4BXX - chains B and C of the 16 polymer chains in the assembly; structure by X-ray diffraction, 3.28 A resolution.

[Chain B]
Protein: DNA-directed RNA polymerase II subunit RPB2
Organism: Saccharomyces cerevisiae
Notes: EC 2.7.7.6
Reference sequence: P08518 (RPB2_YEAST); numbering as in UniProt (aligned over 1-1224)
Amino-acid sequence (1224 residues; each row starts with the number of its first residue):
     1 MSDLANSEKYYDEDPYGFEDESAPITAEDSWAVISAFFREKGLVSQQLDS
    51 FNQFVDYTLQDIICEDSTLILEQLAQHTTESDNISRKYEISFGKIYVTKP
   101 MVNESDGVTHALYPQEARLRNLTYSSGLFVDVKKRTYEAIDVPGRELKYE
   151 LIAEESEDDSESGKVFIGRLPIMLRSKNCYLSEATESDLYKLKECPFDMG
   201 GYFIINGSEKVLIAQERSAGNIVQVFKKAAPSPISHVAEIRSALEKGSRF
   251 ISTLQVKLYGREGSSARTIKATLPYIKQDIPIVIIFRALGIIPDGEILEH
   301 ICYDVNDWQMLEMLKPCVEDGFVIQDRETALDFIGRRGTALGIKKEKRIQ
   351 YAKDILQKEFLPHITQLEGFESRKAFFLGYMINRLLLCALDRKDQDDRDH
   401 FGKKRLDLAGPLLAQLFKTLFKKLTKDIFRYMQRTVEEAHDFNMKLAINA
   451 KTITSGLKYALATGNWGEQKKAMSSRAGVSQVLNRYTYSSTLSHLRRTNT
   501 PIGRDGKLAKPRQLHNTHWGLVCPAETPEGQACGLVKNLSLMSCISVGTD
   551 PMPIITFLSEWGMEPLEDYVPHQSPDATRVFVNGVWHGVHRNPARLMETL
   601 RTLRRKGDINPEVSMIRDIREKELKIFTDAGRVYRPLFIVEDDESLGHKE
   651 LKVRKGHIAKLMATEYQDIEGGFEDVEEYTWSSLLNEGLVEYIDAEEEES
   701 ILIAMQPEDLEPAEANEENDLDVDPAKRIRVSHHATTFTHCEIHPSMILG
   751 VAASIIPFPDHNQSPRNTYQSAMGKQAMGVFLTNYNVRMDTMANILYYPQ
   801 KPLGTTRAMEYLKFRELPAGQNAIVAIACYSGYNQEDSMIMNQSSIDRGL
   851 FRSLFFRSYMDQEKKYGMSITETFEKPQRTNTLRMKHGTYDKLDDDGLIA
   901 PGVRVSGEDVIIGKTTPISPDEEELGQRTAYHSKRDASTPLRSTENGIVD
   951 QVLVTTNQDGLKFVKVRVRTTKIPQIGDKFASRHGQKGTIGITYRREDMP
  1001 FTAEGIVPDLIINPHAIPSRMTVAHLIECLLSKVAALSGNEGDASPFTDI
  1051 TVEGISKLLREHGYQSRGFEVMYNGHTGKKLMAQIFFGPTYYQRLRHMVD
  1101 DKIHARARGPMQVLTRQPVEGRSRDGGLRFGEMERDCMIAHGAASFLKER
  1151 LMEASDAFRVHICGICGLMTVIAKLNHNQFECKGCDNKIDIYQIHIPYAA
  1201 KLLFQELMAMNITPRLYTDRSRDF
Unresolved in the structure: 1-19, 71-89, 135-163, 336-344, 438-445, 468-476, 503-508, 669-677, 716-721, 920-932
Bound ions: Zn2+: Cys1163, Cys1166, Cys1182, Cys1185

[Chain C]
Protein: DNA-directed RNA polymerase II subunit RPB3
Organism: Saccharomyces cerevisiae
Reference sequence: P16370 (RPB3_YEAST); residues 1-318 here = UniProt positions 1-318
Amino-acid sequence (318 residues; each row starts with the number of its first residue):
     1 MSEEGPQVKIREASKDNVDFILSNVDLAMANSLRRVMIAEIPTLAIDSVE
    51 VETNTTVLADEFIAHRLGLIPLQSMDIEQLEYSRDCFCEDHCDKCSVVLT
   101 LQAFGESESTTNVYSKDLVIVSNLMGRNIGHPIIQDKEGNGVLICKLRKG
   151 QELKLTCVAKKGIAKEHAKWGPAAAIEFEYDPWNKLKHTDYWYEQDSAKE
   201 WPQSKNCEYEDPPNEGDPFDYKAQADTFYMNVESVGSIPVDQVVVRGIDT
   251 LQKKVASILLALTQMDQDKVNFASGDNNTASNMLGSNEDVMMTGAEQDPY
   301 SNASQMGNTGSGGYDNAW
Unresolved in the structure: 1-2, 269-318
Bound ions: Zn2+: Cys86, Cys88, Cys92, Cys95

[Interface between chain B and chain C]
Contacting residue pairs (86; chain B residue first):
  Asn786(B) - Val57(C)
  Tyr797(B) - Glu61(C)
  Tyr797(B) - Phe62(C)
  Tyr798(B) - Phe62(C)
  Tyr798(B) - His65(C)
  Tyr798(B) - Arg66(C)  hydrogen bond
  Ser844(B) - Ala168(C)
  Asp847(B) - His65(C)
  Asp847(B) - His167(C)
  Asp847(B) - Ala168(C)  hydrogen bond (side chain-backbone)
  Arg848(B) - His65(C)
  Arg848(B) - Leu69(C)
  Arg848(B) - Ala168(C)
  Gly849(B) - His65(C)
  Arg852(B) - His65(C)  hydrogen bond
  Arg852(B) - His167(C)
  Leu854(B) - Glu61(C)
  Arg969(B) - Ala59(C)
  Arg969(B) - Asp60(C)  salt bridge
  Arg969(B) - Glu61(C)  salt bridge
  Thr970(B) - Glu61(C)
  Thr971(B) - Glu61(C)  hydrogen bond
  Arg995(B) - Ala164(C)
  Arg995(B) - Lys165(C)
  Arg996(B) - Ile38(C)
  Arg996(B) - Ala173(C)  hydrogen bond (side chain-backbone)
  Arg996(B) - Ala174(C)
  Arg996(B) - Ala175(C)
  Glu997(B) - Arg34(C)  hydrogen bond (backbone-side chain)
  Glu997(B) - Arg35(C)
  Glu997(B) - Ile38(C)
  Glu997(B) - Ala39(C)
  Asp998(B) - Arg35(C)  salt bridge
  Met999(B) - Arg34(C)
  Phe1001(B) - Arg34(C)
  Phe1001(B) - Phe178(C)  hydrophobic
  Ala1003(B) - Glu177(C)
  Ala1003(B) - Phe178(C)  hydrogen bond (backbone-backbone)
  Ala1003(B) - Glu179(C)
  Glu1004(B) - Glu177(C)
  Gly1005(B) - Ala175(C)
  Gly1005(B) - Ile176(C)
  Arg1060(B) - Lys199(C)  hydrogen bond (side chain-backbone)
  Arg1060(B) - Pro202(C)
  Gly1063(B) - Pro202(C)
  Tyr1064(B) - Pro202(C)
  Gln1065(B) - Glu200(C)
  Gln1065(B) - Trp201(C)
  Gln1065(B) - Pro202(C)
  Arg1067(B) - Glu194(C)  salt bridge
  Phe1069(B) - Trp192(C)  hydrophobic
  Phe1069(B) - Trp201(C)  hydrophobic
  Glu1070(B) - Trp201(C)
  Val1071(B) - Tyr191(C)  hydrophobic
  Val1071(B) - Trp201(C)
  Tyr1073(B) - Phe178(C)
  Tyr1073(B) - Glu179(C)
  Tyr1073(B) - Tyr180(C)  hydrophobic
  Gly1075(B) - Asn31(C)
  Gly1075(B) - Arg34(C)  hydrogen bond (backbone-side chain)
  Gly1075(B) - Arg35(C)  hydrogen bond (backbone-side chain)
  His1076(B) - Asn31(C)  hydrogen bond (backbone-side chain)
  Thr1077(B) - Asn31(C)  hydrogen bond (backbone-side chain)
  Gly1078(B) - Leu27(C)
  Gly1078(B) - Asn31(C)
  Gly1078(B) - Phe178(C)
  Gly1078(B) - Tyr180(C)
  Lys1079(B) - Leu27(C)
  Lys1079(B) - Tyr180(C)
  Lys1079(B) - His188(C)
  Lys1080(B) - Tyr180(C)  hydrogen bond (backbone-side chain)
  Lys1080(B) - Asp181(C)  salt bridge
  Lys1080(B) - Asn184(C)  hydrogen bond
  Lys1080(B) - His188(C)
  Lys1080(B) - Thr189(C)
  Leu1081(B) - His188(C)
  Leu1081(B) - Thr189(C)
  Met1082(B) - Lys187(C)
  Met1082(B) - His188(C)
  Met1082(B) - Thr189(C)
  Met1082(B) - Asp190(C)  hydrogen bond (backbone-backbone)
  Gln1084(B) - Thr189(C)
  Gln1084(B) - Asp190(C)  hydrogen bond (side chain-backbone)
  Gln1084(B) - Tyr191(C)
  Gln1084(B) - Trp192(C)
  Gln1084(B) - Trp201(C)
Interface residues without a listed pair, chain B (41 interface residues in all): Ser1066, Ala1083
Interface residues without a listed pair, chain C (40 interface residues in all): Ala28

[In short]
Chain B and chain C form an interface of 41 and 40 residues respectively, with 16 hydrogen bonds and 5 salt
bridges. Polar pairs include Arg969(B)-Asp60(C), Arg969(B)-Glu61(C) and Asp998(B)-Arg35(C). Cys1163(B),
Cys1166(B), Cys1182(B) and Cys1185(B) coordinate Zn2+.
Chain B is DNA-directed RNA polymerase II subunit RPB2 and chain C is DNA-directed RNA polymerase II subunit
RPB3, both from Saccharomyces cerevisiae; the structure, Arrested RNA polymerase II-Bye1 complex, was
determined by X-ray diffraction, deposited together with 4BXZ, 4BY1 and 4BY7.
